PDB entry 5AZQ | X-ray diffraction, 1.40 A resolution | chain A

== Chain A ==
Molecule: Myoglobin
Source organism: Equus caballus
Reference sequence: P68082 (MYG_HORSE); residues 1-153 here correspond to UniProt positions 2-154 (UniProt number = residue number + 1)
Chain sequence (153 residues; numbered 1 to 153; the number before each row is that of its first residue):
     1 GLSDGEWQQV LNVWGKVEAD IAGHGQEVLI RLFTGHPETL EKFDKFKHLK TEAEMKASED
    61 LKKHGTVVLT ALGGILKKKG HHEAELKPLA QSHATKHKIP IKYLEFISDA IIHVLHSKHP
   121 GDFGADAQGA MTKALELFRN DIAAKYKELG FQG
UniProt features mapped onto this chain:
  - binding site (nitrite): His64
  - binding site (O2): His64
  - binding site (heme b): His93
  - modified residue: Ser3 (Phosphoserine)
Bound ions: (1R,19R) cobalt tetradehydrocorrin Co: His93 (together with cyanide ion); (1S,19S) cobalt tetradehydrocorrin Co: His93 (together with cyanide ion)
Residues lining bound ligands:
  - cyanide ion (CYN): Leu29, Phe43, His64, Val68, His93
  - (1R,19R) cobalt tetradehydrocorrin / (1S,19S) cobalt tetradehydrocorrin: Leu32, Lys42, Phe43, Lys45, His64, Val67, Val68, Ala71, Leu72, Leu89, Ser92, His93, His97, Ile99, Tyr103, Leu104, Ile107, Phe138

== Summary ==
Chain A binds (1R,19R) cobalt tetradehydrocorrin / (1S,19S) cobalt tetradehydrocorrin and cyanide ion. Curated
annotation (UniProt) lists nitrite-binding residue His64, O2-binding residue His64 and heme b-binding residue
His93.
Chain A is Myoglobin (Equus caballus); the structure, Crystal structure of cyano-cobalt(III)
tetradehydrocorrin in the heme pocket of horse heart myoglobin, was determined by X-ray diffraction together
with 5AZR from the same study.
